PDB entry 1FYT | X-ray diffraction, 2.60 A resolution | chains D and E of the 5 polymer chains in the assembly

== Chain D ==
Name: T-cell receptor alpha chain
Organism: Homo sapiens
Notes: fragment: extracellular domain
Chain sequence (212 residues; numbered 1 to 214; 2 numbers in that range are skipped by the numbering (no residue carries them; nothing is unmodelled there); the number before each row is that of its first residue):
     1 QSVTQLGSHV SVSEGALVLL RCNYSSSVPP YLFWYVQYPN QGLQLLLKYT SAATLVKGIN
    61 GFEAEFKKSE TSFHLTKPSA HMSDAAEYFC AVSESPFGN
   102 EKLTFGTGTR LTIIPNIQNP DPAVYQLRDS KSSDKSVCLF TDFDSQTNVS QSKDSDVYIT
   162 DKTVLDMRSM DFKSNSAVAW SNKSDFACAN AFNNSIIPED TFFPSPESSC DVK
Not modelled in the structure: 130-132, 204-214
Disulfide bonds: Cys-22/Cys-90, Cys-139/Cys-189

== Chain E ==
Name: T-cell receptor beta chain
Organism: Homo sapiens
Notes: fragment: extracellular domain
UniProtKB: P01850 (TCB_HUMAN); the author numbering skips numbers that UniProt does not, so the offset changes along the chain: 3-63 = UniProt 22-82; 65-100 = UniProt 83-118; 104-251 = UniProt 119-266
Chain sequence (245 residues; numbered 3 to 251; 4 numbers in that range are skipped by the numbering (no residue carries them; nothing is unmodelled there); the number before each row is that of its first residue):
     3 KVTQSSRYLV KRTGEKVFLE CVQDMDHENM FWYRQDPGLG LRLIYFSYDV KMKEKGDIPE
    63 G
    65 YSVSREKKER FSLILESAST NQTSMYLCAS SSTGLP
   104 YGYTFGSGTR LTVVEDLNKV FPPEVAVFEP SEAEISHTQK ATLVCLATGF FPDHVELSWW
   164 VNGKEVHSGV STDPQPLKEQ PALNDSRYSL SSRLRVSATF WQNPRNHFRC QVQFYGLSEN
   224 DEWTQDRAKP VTQIVSAEAW GRADCGFT
Not modelled in the structure: 247-251
Differences from the reference sequence: engineered mutation Ser-192 (Cys207 in P01850)
Disulfide bonds: Cys-23/Cys-92, Cys-148/Cys-213

== Interface between chain D and chain E ==
Pairs across the interface (88):
  Tyr-35(D) / Phe-108(E)  hydrophobic
  Gln-37(D) / Gln-37(E)
  Leu-43(D) / Leu-43(E)  hydrophobic
  Leu-43(D) / Leu-91(E)  hydrophobic
  Glu-87(D) / Gln-37(E)
  Phe-89(D) / Gln-37(E)
  Phe-89(D) / Gly-42(E)
  Phe-97(D) / Leu-99(E)
  Phe-97(D) / Pro-100(E)
  Phe-97(D) / Tyr-104(E)
  Phe-97(D) / Gly-105(E)  hydrogen bond (backbone-backbone)
  Gly-98(D) / Gly-105(E)
  Gly-98(D) / Tyr-106(E)
  Asn-99(D) / Asn-31(E)  hydrogen bond (backbone-side chain)
  Asn-99(D) / Ser-95(E)  hydrogen bond (backbone-side chain)
  Asn-99(D) / Ser-96(E)  hydrogen bond (side chain-backbone)
  Asn-99(D) / Thr-97(E)  hydrogen bond (side chain-backbone)
  Asn-99(D) / Leu-99(E)  hydrogen bond (side chain-backbone)
  Asn-99(D) / Tyr-104(E)
  Glu-102(D) / Tyr-50(E)
  Glu-102(D) / Thr-97(E)  hydrogen bond
  Glu-102(D) / Tyr-106(E)
  Lys-103(D) / Phe-33(E)
  Lys-103(D) / Leu-45(E)
  Lys-103(D) / Phe-48(E)
  Lys-103(D) / Tyr-50(E)  hydrogen bond (backbone-side chain)
  Lys-103(D) / Tyr-106(E)
  Leu-104(D) / Tyr-35(E)  hydrogen bond (backbone-side chain)
  Leu-104(D) / Tyr-106(E)  hydrogen bond (backbone-side chain)
  Phe-106(D) / Tyr-35(E)  hydrophobic
  Phe-106(D) / Leu-43(E)
  Phe-106(D) / Phe-108(E)  hydrophobic
  Gly-107(D) / Gly-42(E)
  Gly-107(D) / Leu-43(E)
  Thr-108(D) / Gly-40(E)
  Thr-108(D) / Leu-41(E)
  Thr-108(D) / Gly-42(E)  hydrogen bond (backbone-backbone)
  Arg-111(D) / Pro-177(E)
  Asp-122(D) / His-140(E)  salt bridge
  Tyr-126(D) / Ser-134(E)
  Tyr-126(D) / Ala-136(E)
  Tyr-126(D) / Glu-137(E)
  Tyr-126(D) / His-140(E)
  Tyr-126(D) / Thr-141(E)
  Gln-127(D) / Ser-134(E)  hydrogen bond (backbone-side chain)
  Leu-128(D) / Phe-131(E)  hydrophobic
  Leu-128(D) / Glu-132(E)
  Leu-128(D) / Thr-145(E)
  Leu-128(D) / Val-147(E)  hydrophobic
  Arg-129(D) / Phe-131(E)
  Arg-129(D) / Glu-132(E)  hydrogen bond (backbone-backbone)
  Ser-134(D) / Ala-129(E)
  Ser-134(D) / Phe-131(E)
  Lys-136(D) / Phe-131(E)
  Lys-136(D) / Thr-151(E)  hydrogen bond
  Val-138(D) / Phe-131(E)  hydrophobic
  Val-138(D) / Leu-149(E)  hydrophobic
  Leu-140(D) / Thr-145(E)
  Asp-143(D) / Thr-141(E)
  Asp-143(D) / Arg-198(E)  salt bridge
  Tyr-159(D) / Leu-180(E)  hydrophobic
  Tyr-159(D) / Glu-182(E)  hydrogen bond (side chain-backbone)
  Ile-160(D) / Leu-180(E)
  Thr-161(D) / Asp-176(E)
  Thr-161(D) / Ser-194(E)
  Thr-164(D) / Ser-174(E)
  Thr-164(D) / Asp-176(E)
  Thr-164(D) / Arg-196(E)
  Val-165(D) / Ser-174(E)
  Leu-166(D) / Gly-172(E)
  Leu-166(D) / Val-173(E)
  Leu-166(D) / Ser-174(E)
  Leu-166(D) / Arg-198(E)
  Asp-167(D) / Ser-171(E)
  Asp-167(D) / Gly-172(E)  hydrogen bond (backbone-backbone)
  Met-168(D) / Ser-171(E)
  Met-168(D) / Arg-198(E)
  Met-168(D) / Val-199(E)  hydrophobic
  Arg-169(D) / Ser-171(E)  hydrogen bond (backbone-side chain)
  Met-171(D) / Ser-200(E)
  Phe-173(D) / Lys-143(E)
  Phe-173(D) / Arg-198(E)
  Ser-175(D) / Arg-198(E)  hydrogen bond
  Ser-177(D) / Arg-196(E)  hydrogen bond
  Val-179(D) / Arg-196(E)
  Trp-181(D) / Leu-149(E)  hydrophobic
  Trp-181(D) / Ser-192(E)
  Thr-202(D) / His-140(E)
Also at the interface, not in a pair above, chain D (44 interface residues in all): Thr-142, Ser-170, Ala-178
Also at the interface, not in a pair above, chain E (53 interface residues in all): Asp-59, Val-130, His-170, Thr-175, Lys-181

== Overview ==
44 residues of chain D face 53 of chain E across their interface, with 19 hydrogen bonds and 2 salt bridges.
Polar contacts include Asp-122(D)/His-140(E), Asp-143(D)/Arg-198(E) and Asn-99(D)/Asn-31(E).
Chain D is T-cell receptor alpha chain and chain E is T-cell receptor beta chain, both from Homo sapiens; the
structure, Crystal structure of a complex of a human alpha/beta-T cell receptor, influenza ha antigen peptide,
and ..., was determined by X-ray diffraction.
